PDB entry 3AFB | X-ray diffraction, 1.76 A resolution | chain A

== Chain A ==
Name: Putative chitinase
From: Pyrococcus furiosus
Notes: EC 3.2.1.14; fragment: catalytic domain (AD2)
Reference sequence: Q8U1H5 (Q8U1H5_PYRFU); residue numbers follow UniProt; this construct covers 409-717
Amino-acid sequence (311 residues; each row starts with the number of its first residue):
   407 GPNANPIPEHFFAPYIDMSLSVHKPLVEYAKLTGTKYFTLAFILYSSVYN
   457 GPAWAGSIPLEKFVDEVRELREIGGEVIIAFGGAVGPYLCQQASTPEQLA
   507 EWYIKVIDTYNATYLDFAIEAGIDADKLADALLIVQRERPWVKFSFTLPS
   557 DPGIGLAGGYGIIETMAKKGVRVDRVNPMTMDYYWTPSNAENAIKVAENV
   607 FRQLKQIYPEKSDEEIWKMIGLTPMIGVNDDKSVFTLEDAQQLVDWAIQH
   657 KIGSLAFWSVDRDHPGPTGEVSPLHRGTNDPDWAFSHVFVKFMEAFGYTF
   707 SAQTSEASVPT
Not modelled in the structure: 707-717
Construct notes: expression tag (407-408); engineered mutation Ala524 (Asp in Q8U1H5)
Ligand contacts: Mg2+ (MG): Phe487, Tyr494, Leu495, Cys496, Tyr509

== Overview ==
Ligands of chain A: Mg2+.
Chain A is Putative chitinase (Pyrococcus furiosus); the structure, Crystal structures of catalytic site
mutants of active domain 2 of chitinase from Pyrococcus furiosus, was determined by X-ray diffraction,
deposited together with 3A4W and 3A4X.
